Entry 6W2E (electron microscopy, 4.40 A resolution (low resolution: residue-level contacts below are approximate; hydrogen-bond / salt-bridge calls are withheld)); this record covers chains f and k of the 19 polymer chains in the assembly.

== Chain f ==
Name: Triplex capsid protein 1
From: Epstein-Barr virus (strain B95-8)
UniProt: P03187 (TRX1_EBVB9); residues 1-364 here = UniProt positions 1-364
Sequence (364 residues; each row starts with the number of its first residue):
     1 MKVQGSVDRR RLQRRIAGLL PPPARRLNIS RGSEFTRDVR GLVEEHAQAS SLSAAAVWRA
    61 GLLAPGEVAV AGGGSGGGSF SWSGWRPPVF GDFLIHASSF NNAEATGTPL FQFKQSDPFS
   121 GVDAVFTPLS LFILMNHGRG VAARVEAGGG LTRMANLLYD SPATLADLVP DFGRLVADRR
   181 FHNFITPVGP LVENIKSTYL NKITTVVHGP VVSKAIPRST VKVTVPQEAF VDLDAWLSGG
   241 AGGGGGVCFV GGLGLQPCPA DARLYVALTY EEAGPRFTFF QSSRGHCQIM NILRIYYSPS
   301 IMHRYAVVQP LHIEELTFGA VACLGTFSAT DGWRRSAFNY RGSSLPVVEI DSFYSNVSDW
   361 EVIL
Not modelled in the structure: 1-83, 137-149, 239-253

== Chain k ==
Name: Triplex capsid protein 2
From: Epstein-Barr virus (strain B95-8)
UniProt: P25214 (TRX2_EBVB9); numbering as in UniProt (aligned over 1-301)
Sequence (301 residues; each row starts with the number of its first residue):
     1 MDLKVVVSLS SRLYTDEIAK MQQRIGCILP LASTHGTQNV QGLGLGQVYS LETVPDYVSM
    61 YNYLSDCTLA VLDEVSVDSL ILTKIVPGQT YAIKNKYQPF FQWHGTGSLS VMPPVFGREH
   121 ATVKLESNDV DIVFPMVLPT PIAEEVLQKI LLFNVYSRVV MQAPGNADML DVHMHLGSVS
   181 YLGHHYELAL PEVPGPLGLA LLDNLSLYFC IMVTLLPRAS MRLVRGLIRH EHHDLLNLFQ
   241 EMVPDEIARI DLDDLSVADD LSRMRVMMTY LQSLASLFNL GPRLATAAYS QETLTATCWL
   301 R
Not modelled in the structure: 300-301

== Chain f / chain k interface ==
Pairs across the interface (34; chain f residue first):
  Trp85(f) - Gly88(k)
  Trp85(f) - Gln89(k)
  Arg180(f) - Arg265(k)
  Gln256(f) - Asp66(k)
  Pro257(f) - Ala32(k)
  Pro257(f) - Tyr63(k)
  Pro257(f) - Cys67(k)
  Cys258(f) - Ala32(k)
  Cys258(f) - Ser33(k)
  Pro259(f) - Asp66(k)
  Ala260(f) - Thr34(k)
  Ala260(f) - Thr68(k)
  Arg284(f) - Asp66(k)
  His286(f) - Ser276(k)
  Cys287(f) - Ser276(k)
  Cys287(f) - Leu280(k)
  Gln288(f) - Asn62(k)
  Asn291(f) - Asn204(k)
  Arg294(f) - Tyr208(k)
  Arg294(f) - Leu277(k)
  Ile313(f) - Thr214(k)
  Ile313(f) - Leu215(k)
  Leu316(f) - Ile211(k)
  Leu316(f) - Thr214(k)
  Leu316(f) - Tyr270(k)
  Thr317(f) - Tyr270(k)
  Glu361(f) - Ser273(k)
  Glu361(f) - Ser276(k)
  Val362(f) - Tyr208(k)
  Val362(f) - Thr269(k)
  Val362(f) - Tyr270(k)
  Val362(f) - Ser273(k)
  Leu364(f) - Ile211(k)
  Leu364(f) - Tyr270(k)
Interface residues without a listed pair, chain f (25 interface residues in all): Asn183, Gly285, Met290, Thr330, Trp360, Ile363
Interface residues without a listed pair, chain k (27 interface residues in all): Ser65, Val86, Leu207, Gln272, Asn279

== In short ==
25 residues of chain f face 27 of chain k across their interface.
Here chain f is Triplex capsid protein 1 and chain k is Triplex capsid protein 2, both from Epstein-Barr virus
(strain B95-8). Entry 6W2E (Structures of Capsid and Capsid-Associated Tegument Complex inside the
Epstein-Barr Virus) was determined by electron microscopy, deposited together with 6W19 and 6W2D.
